PDB entry 8CMF | X-ray diffraction, 2.20 A resolution | chains A and C of the 3 polymer chains in the assembly

# Chain A
Name: HLA class II histocompatibility antigen, DR alpha chain
Source organism: Homo sapiens
UniProtKB: P01903 (DRA_HUMAN); residues 1-182 here correspond to UniProt positions 26-207 (UniProt number = residue number + 25)
Amino-acid sequence (183 residues; row label = number of the first residue in the row; numbering starts at 0):
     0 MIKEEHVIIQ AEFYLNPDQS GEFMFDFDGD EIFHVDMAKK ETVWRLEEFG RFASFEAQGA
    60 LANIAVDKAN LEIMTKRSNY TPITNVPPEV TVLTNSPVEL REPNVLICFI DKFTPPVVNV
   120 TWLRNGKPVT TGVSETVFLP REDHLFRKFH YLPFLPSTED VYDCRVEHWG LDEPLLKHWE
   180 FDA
Not modelled in the structure: 0-1
Disulfide bonds: Cys107-Cys163
Construct notes: initiating methionine (0)
Swiss-Prot annotation at these positions:
  - region: Glu179 to Ala182 (Connecting peptide)
  - site: Gln9 (Self- and pathogen-derived peptide antigen), Gly49 (Self-peptide antigen), Phe51 (Self- and pathogen-derived peptide antigen), Ala52 (Self-peptide antigen), Ser53 (Self- and pathogen-derived peptide antigen), Glu55 (Pathogen-derived peptide antigen), Asn62 (Self- and pathogen-derived peptide antigen), Asn69 (Pathogen-derived peptide antigen), Arg76 (Self- and pathogen-derived peptide antigen)
  - glycosylation (N-linked (GlcNAc...) asparagine): Asn78, Asn118

# Chain C
Name: SARS-Cov-2 nsp3 epitope (orf1ab)1350-1364
UniProtKB: P0DTD1 (R1AB_SARS2); residues 1-15 here correspond to UniProt positions 1350-1364 (UniProt number = residue number + 1349)
Amino-acid sequence (15 residues; row label = number of the first residue in the row):
     1 KSAFYILPSI ISNEK

# Chain A / chain C interface
Residue-residue contacts (35; chain A residue first):
  Gln9(A) - Ile6(C)
  Gln9(A) - Leu7(C)  hydrogen bond (side chain-backbone)
  Phe22(A) - Ile6(C)  hydrophobic
  Phe24(A) - Tyr5(C)
  Phe32(A) - Phe4(C)  hydrophobic
  Gly49(A) - Lys1(C)  hydrogen bond (backbone-side chain)
  Arg50(A) - Lys1(C)
  Phe51(A) - Lys1(C)
  Phe51(A) - Ser2(C)
  Ala52(A) - Lys1(C)
  Ala52(A) - Ser2(C)
  Ala52(A) - Phe4(C)  hydrophobic
  Ser53(A) - Lys1(C)
  Ser53(A) - Ser2(C)  hydrogen bond (backbone-backbone)
  Ser53(A) - Ala3(C)
  Ser53(A) - Phe4(C)  hydrogen bond (backbone-backbone)
  Phe54(A) - Phe4(C)
  Phe54(A) - Ile6(C)  hydrophobic
  Gly58(A) - Ile6(C)
  Ala59(A) - Ile6(C)
  Asn62(A) - Leu7(C)  hydrogen bond (side chain-backbone)
  Asn62(A) - Pro8(C)
  Asn62(A) - Ser9(C)  hydrogen bond (side chain-backbone)
  Val65(A) - Ser9(C)
  Val65(A) - Ile10(C)
  Val65(A) - Ile11(C)
  Asp66(A) - Ser9(C)  hydrogen bond
  Ala68(A) - Ile11(C)  hydrophobic
  Asn69(A) - Ile10(C)  hydrogen bond (side chain-backbone)
  Asn69(A) - Ile11(C)
  Asn69(A) - Ser12(C)  hydrogen bond
  Ile72(A) - Ile11(C)  hydrophobic
  Ile72(A) - Asn13(C)
  Ile72(A) - Glu14(C)
  Arg76(A) - Asn13(C)  hydrogen bond (side chain-backbone)
Other interface residues (no listed pair), chain A (23 interface residues in all): Glu11, Ile31, Trp43, Met73

# In short
23 residues of chain A face 14 of chain C across their interface, with 10 hydrogen bonds. Polar pairs include
Gln9(A)-Leu7(C), Gly49(A)-Lys1(C) and Asn62(A)-Leu7(C).
Here chain A is HLA class II histocompatibility antigen, DR alpha chain (Homo sapiens) and chain C is
SARS-Cov-2 nsp3 epitope (orf1ab)1350-1364. Entry 8CMF (Human Leukocyte Antigen class II allotype DR1
presenting SARS-CoV-2 nsp3 epitope (orf1ab)1350-1364) was determined by X-ray diffraction (same publication as
8CMB, 8CMC, 8CMD, 8CME, 8CMG, 8CMH and 8CMI).
